5BO4 - chains B and C of the 3 polymer chains in the assembly; structure by X-ray diffraction, 2.90 A resolution.

[Chain B]
Molecule: Transcription elongation factor B polypeptide 2
Source organism: Homo sapiens
UniProt: Q15370 (ELOB_HUMAN), isoform Q15370-2; residue numbers follow UniProt; this construct covers 1-104
Chain sequence (104 residues; numbered 1 to 104; the number before each row is that of its first residue):
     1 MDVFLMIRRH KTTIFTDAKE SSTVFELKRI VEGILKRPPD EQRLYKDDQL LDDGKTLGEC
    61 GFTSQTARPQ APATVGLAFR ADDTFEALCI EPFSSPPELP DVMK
Unresolved in the structure: 1
Modified / non-standard residues: Cys89 (S-(dimethylarsenic)cysteine; CAS)
Curated features (UniProtKB/Swiss-Prot):
  - modified residue: Met1 (N-acetylmethionine), Thr84 (Phosphothreonine)
From the paper describing this entry:
  - post-translational modification sites: Cys89

[Chain C]
Molecule: Transcription elongation factor B polypeptide 1
Source organism: Homo sapiens
UniProt: Q15369 (ELOC_HUMAN); numbering as in UniProt (aligned over 17-112)
Chain sequence (97 residues; numbered 16 to 112; the number before each row is that of its first residue):
    16 MMYVKLISSD GHEFIVKREH ALTSGTIKAM LSGPGQFAEN ETNEVNFREI PSHVLSKVCM
    76 YFTYKVRYTN SSTEIPEFPI APEIALELLM AANFLDC
Unresolved in the structure: 46-57
Differences from the reference sequence: initiating methionine (16)
From the paper describing this entry:
  - conformationally variable residues (order/disorder transition): Asn85 to Thr88

[Interface between chain B and chain C]
Residue-residue contacts (47):
  Phe4(B) - Thr78(C)
  Phe4(B) - Arg82(C)
  Met6(B) - Met75(C)  hydrophobic
  Arg8(B) - His27(C)
  Lys11(B) - His27(C)
  Lys11(B) - Glu28(C)  hydrogen bond (backbone-backbone)
  Thr12(B) - Glu28(C)
  Thr12(B) - Ile30(C)
  Thr13(B) - Glu28(C)  hydrogen bond (backbone-backbone)
  Thr13(B) - Phe29(C)
  Thr13(B) - Ile30(C)  hydrogen bond (backbone-backbone)
  Ile14(B) - Ile30(C)
  Phe15(B) - Phe29(C)  hydrophobic
  Phe15(B) - Ile30(C)  hydrogen bond (backbone-backbone)
  Phe15(B) - Val31(C)  hydrophobic
  Phe15(B) - Ser71(C)
  Phe15(B) - Cys74(C)  hydrophobic
  Phe15(B) - Met75(C)
  Thr16(B) - Tyr18(C)  hydrogen bond
  Ile34(B) - Tyr18(C)
  Ile34(B) - Ile30(C)  hydrophobic
  Pro69(B) - Met75(C)
  Pro69(B) - Thr78(C)
  Pro69(B) - Tyr79(C)
  Pro69(B) - Arg82(C)
  Gln70(B) - Met75(C)
  Gln70(B) - Tyr79(C)
  Gln70(B) - Pro91(C)
  Gln70(B) - Glu92(C)
  Gln70(B) - Phe93(C)
  Pro72(B) - Met75(C)
  Glu91(B) - His27(C)
  Pro92(B) - His27(C)  hydrogen bond (backbone-side chain)
  Phe93(B) - His27(C)
  Phe93(B) - Phe29(C)  hydrophobic
  Phe93(B) - Ser67(C)
  Phe93(B) - Ser71(C)
  Ser94(B) - Asp25(C)  hydrogen bond
  Ser94(B) - Pro66(C)
  Ser94(B) - Ser67(C)  hydrogen bond
  Ser94(B) - His68(C)
  Pro96(B) - His68(C)
  Pro97(B) - Glu102(C)
  Leu99(B) - Pro97(C)
  Leu99(B) - Glu98(C)
  Pro100(B) - Leu101(C)
  Met103(B) - Leu101(C)  hydrophobic
Also at the interface, not in a pair above, chain B (24 interface residues in all): Asp17, Ser95
Also at the interface, not in a pair above, chain C (29 interface residues in all): Gly26, Lys32, His35, Tyr83, Pro94, Ile99

[In short]
Chain B and chain C form an interface of 24 and 29 residues respectively, with 8 hydrogen bonds. Among the
polar pairs are Thr16(B)-Tyr18(C), Pro92(B)-His27(C) and Ser94(B)-Asp25(C). The paper reports a modification
site at Cys89(B); conformational variability at Asn85(C).
Here chain B is Transcription elongation factor B polypeptide 2 and chain C is Transcription elongation factor
B polypeptide 1, both from Homo sapiens. Entry 5BO4 (Structure of SOCS2:Elongin C:Elongin B from DMSO-treated
crystals) was determined by X-ray diffraction.
